1ZIL - chains A and B; structure by X-ray diffraction, 2.25 A resolution.

Chain A (and B):
Molecule: General control protein GCN4
Organism: Saccharomyces cerevisiae
Notes: chain B of this document is another copy of the same molecule, construct and numbering; everything in this record applies to it too
UniProtKB: P03069 (GCN4_YEAST); residues 1-33 here correspond to UniProt positions 249-281 (UniProt number = residue number + 248)
Chain sequence (33 residues; row label = number of the first residue in the row):
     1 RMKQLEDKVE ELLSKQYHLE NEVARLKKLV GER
Disordered / not traced: 31-33
Construct notes: engineered mutation Q16 (Asn264 in P03069)
UniProt features mapped onto this chain:
  - region: L5 to L26 (Leucine-zipper)

Interface between chain A and chain B:
Contacting residue pairs - 30 pairs, chain A then chain B:
  R1(A) with M2(B), hydrogen bond; E6(B), salt bridge
  M2(A) with R1(B); M2(B), hydrophobic; L5(B), hydrophobic
  L5(A) with M2(B), hydrophobic; E6(B)
  E6(A) with L5(B)
  K8(A) with V9(B)
  V9(A) with K8(B); V9(B), hydrophobic; L12(B), hydrophobic
  L12(A) with Q16(B)
  K15(A) with Q16(B)
  Q16(A) with L12(B); K15(B)
  L19(A) with Q16(B); L19(B), hydrophobic
  E20(A) with K15(B), salt bridge; L19(B)
  E22(A) with V23(B)
  V23(A) with E22(B); V23(B), hydrophobic; L26(B)
  L26(A) with V23(B), hydrophobic; L26(B), hydrophobic
  K27(A) with E22(B), salt bridge
  L29(A) with V30(B), hydrophobic
  V30(A) with L29(B), hydrophobic; V30(B), hydrophobic
Also at the interface, not in a pair above, chain A (18 interface residues in all): L13
Also at the interface, not in a pair above, chain B (18 interface residues in all): L13, E20, K27

In short:
Chain A and chain B each contribute 18 residues to their interface; the contacts include 1 hydrogen bond and 3
salt bridges. Polar contacts include R1(A)-E6(B), E20(A)-K15(B) and K27(A)-E22(B).
Both chains are General control protein GCN4 (Saccharomyces cerevisiae). Entry 1ZIL (GCN4-leucine zipper core
mutant ASN16GLN in the dimeric state) was determined by X-ray diffraction, deposited together with 1ZIK and
1ZIM.
